Entry 5ZTZ (X-ray diffraction, 2.80 A resolution); this record covers chain A.

Chain A:
Molecule: Protein arginine methyltransferase NDUFAF7 homolog, mitochondrial
Source organism: Dictyostelium discoideum
Notes: EC 2.1.1.320
UniProt: Q54S83 (NDUF7_DICDI); numbering as in UniProt (aligned over 76-484)
Amino-acid sequence (414 residues; numbered 71 to 484; the number before each row is that of its first residue):
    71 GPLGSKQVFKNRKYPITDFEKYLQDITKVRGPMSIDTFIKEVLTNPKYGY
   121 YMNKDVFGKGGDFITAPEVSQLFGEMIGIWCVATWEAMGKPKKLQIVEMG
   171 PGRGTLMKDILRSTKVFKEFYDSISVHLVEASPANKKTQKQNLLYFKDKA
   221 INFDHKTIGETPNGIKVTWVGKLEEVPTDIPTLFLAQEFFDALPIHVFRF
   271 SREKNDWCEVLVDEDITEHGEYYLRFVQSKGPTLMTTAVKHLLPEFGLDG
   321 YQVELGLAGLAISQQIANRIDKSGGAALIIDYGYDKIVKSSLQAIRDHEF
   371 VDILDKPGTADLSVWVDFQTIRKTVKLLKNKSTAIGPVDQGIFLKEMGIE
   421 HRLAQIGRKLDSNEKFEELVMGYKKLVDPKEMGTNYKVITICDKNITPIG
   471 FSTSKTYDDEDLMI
Disordered / not traced: 71-82, 484
Construct notes: expression tag (71-75)
Modified / non-standard residues: Mse-103, Mse-122, Mse-146, Mse-158, Mse-169, Mse-177, Mse-305, Mse-417, Mse-441, Mse-452, Mse-483 (selenomethionine; parent Met)
Swiss-Prot annotation at these positions:
  - mutagenesis: Gly-170 (G170V: Fails to complement the null phenotype)
Reported in the primary citation:
  - interface residues: Lys-219
  - mutagenesis - G170V/G172V, E200A: abolished binding to SAM
  - mutagenesis - T135A: decreased binding to cofactor

Summary:
Curated annotation (UniProt) lists one mutagenesis site. The paper reports that G170V/G172V and E200A abolish
binding to SAM; the interface residue Lys-219.
Chain A is Protein arginine methyltransferase NDUFAF7 homolog, mitochondrial (Dictyostelium discoideum); the
structure, Proteobacterial origin of protein arginine methylation and regulation of Complex I assembly by
MidA, was determined by X-ray diffraction together with 5ZU0 and 5ZZW from the same study.
